Entry 5F51 (X-ray diffraction, 2.53 A resolution); this record covers chain A.

== Chain A ==
Protein: NAD(P)H dehydrogenase (quinone)
Organism: Brucella abortus (strain 2308)
Notes: EC 1.6.5.2
Reference sequence: Q2YQ23 (NQOR_BRUA2); residues 1-199 here = UniProt positions 1-199
Chain sequence (219 residues; each row starts with the number of its first residue; numbers below 1 keep their minus sign (Met-19 is residue -19)):
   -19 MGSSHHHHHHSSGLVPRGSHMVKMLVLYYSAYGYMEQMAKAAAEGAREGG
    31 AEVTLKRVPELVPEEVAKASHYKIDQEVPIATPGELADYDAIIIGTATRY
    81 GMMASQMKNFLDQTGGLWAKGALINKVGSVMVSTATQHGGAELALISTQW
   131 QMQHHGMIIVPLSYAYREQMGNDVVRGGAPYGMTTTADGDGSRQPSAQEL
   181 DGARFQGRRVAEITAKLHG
Not modelled in the structure: -19 to 0, 115-119, 145-172, 199
Construct notes: expression tag (-19 to 0)
Swiss-Prot annotation at these positions:
  - binding site (FMN): Ser10 to Met15, Thr78 to Tyr80, Ser113 to Gly119, His134
  - binding site (NAD(+)): Tyr12
  - binding site (substrate): Trp98
Reported in the primary citation:
  - conformationally variable residues (order/disorder transition): Ala115 to Gly119, Ala145 to Ser172

== Overview ==
From UniProt: 17 FMN-binding residues, NAD+-binding residue Tyr12 and substrate-binding residue Trp98. The
paper reports conformational variability at Ala115 and Ala145.
Chain A is NAD(P)H dehydrogenase (quinone) (Brucella abortus (strain 2308)); the structure, Structure of B.
abortus WrbA-related protein A (apo), was determined by X-ray diffraction, deposited together with 5F4B.
